PDB entry 4GF1 | X-ray diffraction, 2.25 A resolution | chain A

[Chain A]
Molecule: Putative ADP-ribosyltransferase Certhrax
Source organism: Bacillus cereus
Notes: EC 2.4.2.-
UniProt: Q4MV79 (CRAX_BACCE); residue numbers follow UniProt; this construct covers 18-471
Amino-acid sequence (460 residues; row label = number of the first residue in the row):
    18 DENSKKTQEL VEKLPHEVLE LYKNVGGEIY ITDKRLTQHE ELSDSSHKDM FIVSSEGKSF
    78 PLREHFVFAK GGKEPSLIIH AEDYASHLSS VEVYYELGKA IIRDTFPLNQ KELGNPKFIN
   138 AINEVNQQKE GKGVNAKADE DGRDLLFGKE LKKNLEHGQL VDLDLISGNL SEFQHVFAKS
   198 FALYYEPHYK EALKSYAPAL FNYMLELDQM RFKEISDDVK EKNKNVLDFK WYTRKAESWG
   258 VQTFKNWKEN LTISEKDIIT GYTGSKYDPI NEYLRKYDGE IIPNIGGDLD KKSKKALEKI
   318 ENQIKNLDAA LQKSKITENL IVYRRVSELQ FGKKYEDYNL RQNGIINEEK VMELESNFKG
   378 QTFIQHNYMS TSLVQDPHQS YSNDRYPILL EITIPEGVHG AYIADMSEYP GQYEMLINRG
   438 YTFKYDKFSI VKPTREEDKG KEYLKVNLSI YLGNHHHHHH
Not modelled in the structure: 18-19, 60-65, 148-151, 297-301, 468-477
Differences from the reference sequence: expression tag (472-477)
What the authors report for this chain:
  - mutagenesis - Q429A/E431A: decreased catalytic activity
  - catalytic residues: R341, Q429, E431
  - contacts within the chain: R341-S387 (hydrogen bond), S387-Q429 (hydrogen bond)

[Overview]
From the paper: catalytic residues R341, Q429 and E431; Q429A/E431A reduce catalytic activity.
Chain A is Putative ADP-ribosyltransferase Certhrax (Bacillus cereus); the structure, Crystal Structure of
Certhrax, was determined by X-ray diffraction, deposited together with 4FK7 and 4FXQ.
